Entry 6XZD (electron microscopy, 3.40 A resolution); this record covers chains AP1 and EP1 of the 7 polymer chains in the assembly.

== Chain AP1 ==
Protein: Polymerase acidic protein
Source organism: Influenza C virus (strain C/Johannesburg/1/1966)
Notes: EC 3.1.-.-
UniProtKB: Q9IMP5 (PA_INCJH); residue numbers follow UniProt; this construct covers 1-709
Amino-acid sequence (709 residues; numbered 1 to 709; the number before each row is that of its first residue):
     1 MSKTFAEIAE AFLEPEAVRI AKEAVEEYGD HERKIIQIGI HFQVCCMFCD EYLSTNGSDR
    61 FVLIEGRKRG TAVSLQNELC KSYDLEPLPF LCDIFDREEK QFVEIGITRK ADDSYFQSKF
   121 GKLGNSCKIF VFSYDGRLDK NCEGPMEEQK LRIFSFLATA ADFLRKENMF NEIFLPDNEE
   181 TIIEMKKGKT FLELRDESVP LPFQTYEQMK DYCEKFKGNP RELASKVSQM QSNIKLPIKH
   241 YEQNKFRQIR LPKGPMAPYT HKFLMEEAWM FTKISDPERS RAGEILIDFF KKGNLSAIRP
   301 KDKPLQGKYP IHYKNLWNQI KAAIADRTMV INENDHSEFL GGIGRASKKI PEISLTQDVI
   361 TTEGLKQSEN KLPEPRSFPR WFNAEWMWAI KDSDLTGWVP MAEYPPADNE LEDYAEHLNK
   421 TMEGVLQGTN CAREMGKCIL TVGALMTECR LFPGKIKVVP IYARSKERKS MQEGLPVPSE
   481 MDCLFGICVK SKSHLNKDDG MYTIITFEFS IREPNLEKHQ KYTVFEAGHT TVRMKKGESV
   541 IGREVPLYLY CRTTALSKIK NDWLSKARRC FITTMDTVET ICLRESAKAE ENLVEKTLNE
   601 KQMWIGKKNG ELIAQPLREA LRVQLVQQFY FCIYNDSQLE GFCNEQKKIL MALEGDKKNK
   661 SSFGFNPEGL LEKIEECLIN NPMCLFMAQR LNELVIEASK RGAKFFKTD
Disordered / not traced: 1, 533-542, 708-709
Curated features (UniProtKB/Swiss-Prot):
  - motif: Arg109 to Gly124 (Nuclear localization signal 1 (NLS1)), Lys166 to Ser228 (Nuclear localization signal 2 (NLS2))
  - binding site (Mn(2+)): His41, Glu65, Asp93, Glu104, Ile105

== Chain EP1 ==
Protein: RNA-directed RNA polymerase catalytic subunit
Source organism: Influenza C virus (strain C/Johannesburg/1/1966)
Notes: EC 2.7.7.48
UniProtKB: Q9IMP4 (RDRP_INCJH); numbering as in UniProt (aligned over 1-754)
Amino-acid sequence (754 residues; each row starts with the number of its first residue):
     1 MEINPYLMFL NNDVTSLIST TYPYTGPPPM SHGSSTKYTL ETIKRTYDYS RTSVEKTSKV
    61 FNIPRRKFCN CLEDKDELVK PTGNVDISSL LGLAEMMEKR MGEGFFKHCV MEAETEILKM
   121 HFSRLTEGRQ TYDWTSERNM PAATALQLTV DAIKETEGPF KGTTMLEYCN KMIEMLDWKE
   181 IKFKKVKTVV RREKDKRSGK EIKTKVPVMG IDSIKHDEFL IRALTINTMA KDGERGKLQR
   241 RAIATPGMIV RPFSKIVETV AQKICEKLKE SGLPVGGNEK KAKLKTTVTS LNARMNSDQF
   301 AVNITGDNSK WNECQQPEAY LALLAYITKD SSDLMKDLCS VAPVLFCNKF VKLGQGIRLS
   361 NKRKTKEVII KAEKMGKYKN LMREEYKNLF EPLEKYIQKD VCFLPGGMLM GMFNMLSTVL
   421 GVSTLCYMDE ELKAKGCFWT GLQSSDDFVL FAVASNWSNI HWTIRRFNAV CKLIGINMSL
   481 EKSYGSLPEL FEFTSMFFDG EFVSNLAMEL PAFTTAGVNE GVDFTAAMSI IKTNMINNSL
   541 SPSTALMALR ICLQEFRATY RVHPWDSRVK GGRMKIINEF IKTIENKDGL LIADGGKLMN
   601 NISTLHIPEE VLKFEKMDEQ YRNRVFNPKN PFTNFDKTID IFRAHGPIRV EENEAVVSTH
   661 SFRTRANRTL LNTDMRAMMA EEKRYQMVCD MFKSVFESAD INPPIGAMSI GEAIEEKLLE
   721 RAKMKRDIGA IEDSEYEEIK DIIRDAKKAR LESR
Disordered / not traced: 185-210, 633-654, 664-754
Curated features (UniProtKB/Swiss-Prot):
  - region: Arg251 to Glu258 (Promoter-binding site)
  - motif (Nuclear localization signal): Val189 to Arg197, Lys205 to Glu218

== Chain AP1 / chain EP1 interface ==
Pairs across the interface (7):
  Ala407(AP1) - Arg363(EP1)  hydrogen bond (backbone-side chain)
  Asp408(AP1) - Arg363(EP1)  hydrogen bond (backbone-side chain)
  Glu410(AP1) - Asn361(EP1)  hydrogen bond
  Glu410(AP1) - Arg363(EP1)
  Glu410(AP1) - Thr365(EP1)  hydrogen bond
  Asp413(AP1) - Lys362(EP1)  salt bridge
  Asp413(AP1) - Arg363(EP1)  salt bridge
Also at the interface, not in a pair above, chain AP1 (5 interface residues in all): Asn409

== Overview ==
The interface between chain AP1 and chain EP1 involves 5 residues on one side and 4 on the other, with 4
hydrogen bonds and 2 salt bridges. Among the polar pairs are Asp413(AP1)-Lys362(EP1), Asp413(AP1)-Arg363(EP1)
and Ala407(AP1)-Arg363(EP1). From UniProt: 5 Mn2+-binding residues on chain AP1.
Chain AP1 is Polymerase acidic protein and chain EP1 is RNA-directed RNA polymerase catalytic subunit, both
from Influenza C virus (strain C/Johannesburg/1/1966); the structure, Influenza C virus polymerase complex
without chicken ANP32A - Subclass 2, was determined by electron microscopy, deposited together with 6XZG,
6XZP, 6XZQ, 6XZR and 6Y0C.
